Entry 6KQE (X-ray diffraction, 3.30 A resolution); this record covers chains C and G of the 9 polymer chains in the assembly.

Chain C:
Name: DNA-directed RNA polymerase subunit beta
Source organism: Thermus thermophilus (strain HB8 / ATCC 27634 / DSM 579)
Notes: EC 2.7.7.6
UniProtKB: Q8RQE9 (RPOB_THET8); residue numbers follow UniProt; this construct covers 1-1119
Amino-acid sequence (1119 residues; numbered 1 to 1119; the number before each row is that of its first residue):
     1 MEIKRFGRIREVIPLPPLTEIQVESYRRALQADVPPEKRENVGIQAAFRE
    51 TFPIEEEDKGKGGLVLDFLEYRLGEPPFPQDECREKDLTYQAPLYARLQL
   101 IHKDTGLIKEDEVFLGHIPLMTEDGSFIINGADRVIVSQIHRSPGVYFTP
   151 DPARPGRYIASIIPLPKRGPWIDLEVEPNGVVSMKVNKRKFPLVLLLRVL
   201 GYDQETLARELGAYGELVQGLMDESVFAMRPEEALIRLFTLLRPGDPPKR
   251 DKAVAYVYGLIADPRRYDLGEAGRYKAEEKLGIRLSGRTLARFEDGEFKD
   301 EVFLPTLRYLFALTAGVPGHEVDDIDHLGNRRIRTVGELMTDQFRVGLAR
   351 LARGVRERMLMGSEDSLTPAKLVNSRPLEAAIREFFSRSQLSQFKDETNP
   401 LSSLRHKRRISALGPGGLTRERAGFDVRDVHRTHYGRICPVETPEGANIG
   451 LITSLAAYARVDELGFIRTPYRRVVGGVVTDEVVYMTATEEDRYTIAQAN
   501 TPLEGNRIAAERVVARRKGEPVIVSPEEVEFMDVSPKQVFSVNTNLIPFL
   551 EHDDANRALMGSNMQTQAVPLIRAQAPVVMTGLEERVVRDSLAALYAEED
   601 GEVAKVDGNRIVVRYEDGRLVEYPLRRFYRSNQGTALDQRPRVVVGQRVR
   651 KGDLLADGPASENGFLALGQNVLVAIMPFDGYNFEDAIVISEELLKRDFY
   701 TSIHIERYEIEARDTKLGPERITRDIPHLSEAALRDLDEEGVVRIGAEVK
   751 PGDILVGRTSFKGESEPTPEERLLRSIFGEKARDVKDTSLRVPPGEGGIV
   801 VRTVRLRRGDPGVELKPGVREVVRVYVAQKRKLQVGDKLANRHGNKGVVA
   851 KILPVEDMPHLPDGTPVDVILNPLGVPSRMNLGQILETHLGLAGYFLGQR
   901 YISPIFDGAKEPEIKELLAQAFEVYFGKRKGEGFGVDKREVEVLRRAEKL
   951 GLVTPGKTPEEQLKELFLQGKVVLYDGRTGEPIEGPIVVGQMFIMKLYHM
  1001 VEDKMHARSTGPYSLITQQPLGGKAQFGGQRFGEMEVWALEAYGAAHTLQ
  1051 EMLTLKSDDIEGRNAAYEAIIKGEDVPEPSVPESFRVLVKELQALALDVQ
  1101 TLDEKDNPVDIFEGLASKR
Unresolved in the structure: 57-62, 1119

Chain G:
Molecule: 21-nt DNA strand
Sequence (21 nucleotides; each row starts with the number of its first residue):
     1 CCTGCATCCGTGAGTCGAGGG
Unresolved in the structure: 1-3, 21

Interface between chain C and chain G:
Pairs across the interface (9):
  Phe394(C) with DG20(G), phosphate contact
  Gly1023(C) with DA18(G), phosphate contact
  Lys1024(C) with DA18(G), hydrogen bond to the phosphate
  Gly1029(C) with DG17(G), phosphate contact
  Gln1030(C) with DG17(G), sugar contact
  Arg1031(C) with DC16(G), salt bridge to the phosphate; DG17(G), hydrogen bond to the phosphate
  Gly1033(C) with DC16(G), phosphate contact
  Met1035(C) with DT15(G), sugar contact
Other interface residues (no listed pair), chain C (11 interface residues in all): Glu421, Ala447, Arg630
Other interface residues (no listed pair), chain G (7 interface residues in all): DA13, DG14

Overview:
Chain C and chain G form an interface of 11 and 7 residues respectively, with 2 hydrogen bonds and 1 salt
bridge. Polar pairs include Lys1024(C)-DA18(G), Arg1031(C)-DG17(G) and Arg1031(C)-DC16(G).
Here chain C is DNA-directed RNA polymerase subunit beta (Thermus thermophilus (strain HB8 / ATCC 27634 / DSM
579)) and chain G is a 21-nt DNA strand. Entry 6KQE (Thermus thermophilus initial transcription complex
comprising sigma A and 5'-OH RNA of 4 nt) was determined by X-ray diffraction (same publication as 6KQD, 6KQF,
6KQG, 6KQH, 6KQL, 6KQM and 6 further entries).
